PDB entry 5BPI | X-ray diffraction, 3.20 A resolution | chains A and F of the 6 polymer chains in the assembly

[Chain A]
Protein: TrmBL2
Organism: Pyrococcus furiosus
Reference sequence: Q8U3H1 (TMBL2_PYRFU); residue numbers follow UniProt; this construct covers 2-264
Chain sequence (263 residues; row label = number of the first residue in the row):
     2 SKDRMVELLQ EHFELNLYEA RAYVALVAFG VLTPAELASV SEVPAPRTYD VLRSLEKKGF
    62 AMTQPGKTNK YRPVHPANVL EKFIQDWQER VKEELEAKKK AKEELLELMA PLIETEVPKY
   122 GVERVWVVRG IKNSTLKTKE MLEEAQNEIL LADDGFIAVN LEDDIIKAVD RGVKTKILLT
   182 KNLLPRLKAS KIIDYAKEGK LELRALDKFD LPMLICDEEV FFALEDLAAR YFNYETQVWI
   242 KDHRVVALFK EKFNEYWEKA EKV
Swiss-Prot annotation at these positions:
  - DNA-binding region: Leu33 to Arg54 (H-T-H motif)

[Chain F]
Molecule: 21-nt DNA strand
Sequence (21 nucleotides; numbered 1 to 21; the number before each row is that of its first residue):
     1 TATATCACTA TCGATGATAT A

[Interface between chain A and chain F]
Contacting residue pairs (5; chain A residue first):
  Pro47(A) with DT3(F), base contact; DA4(F), base contact
  Tyr50(A) with DT1(F), hydrogen bond to the phosphate; DA2(F), sugar contact; DT3(F), base contact
Interface residues without a listed pair, chain A (4 interface residues in all): Ala36, Arg48
Interface residues without a listed pair, chain F (5 interface residues in all): DT5

[In short]
4 residues of chain A and 5 residues of chain F are in contact; the contacts include 1 hydrogen bond. The
hydrogen-bonded pair is Tyr50(A)-DT1(F).
Chain A is TrmBL2 (Pyrococcus furiosus) and chain F is a 21-nt DNA strand; the structure, Structure of TrmBL2,
an archaeal chromatin protein, shows a novel mode of DNA binding, was determined by X-ray diffraction together
with 5BOX, 5BPD and 5BQT from the same study.
